PDB entry 2W6I | X-ray diffraction, 4.00 A resolution | chains A and D of the 9 polymer chains in the assembly

Chain A:
Name: ATP synthase subunit alpha heart isoform, mitochondrial
From: Bos taurus
Notes: EC 3.6.3.14
UniProtKB: P19483 (ATPA1_BOVIN); residues -42 to 510 here correspond to UniProt positions 1-553 (UniProt number = residue number + 43)
Amino-acid sequence (553 residues; row label = number of the first residue in the row; numbers below 1 keep their minus sign (Met-42 is residue -42)):
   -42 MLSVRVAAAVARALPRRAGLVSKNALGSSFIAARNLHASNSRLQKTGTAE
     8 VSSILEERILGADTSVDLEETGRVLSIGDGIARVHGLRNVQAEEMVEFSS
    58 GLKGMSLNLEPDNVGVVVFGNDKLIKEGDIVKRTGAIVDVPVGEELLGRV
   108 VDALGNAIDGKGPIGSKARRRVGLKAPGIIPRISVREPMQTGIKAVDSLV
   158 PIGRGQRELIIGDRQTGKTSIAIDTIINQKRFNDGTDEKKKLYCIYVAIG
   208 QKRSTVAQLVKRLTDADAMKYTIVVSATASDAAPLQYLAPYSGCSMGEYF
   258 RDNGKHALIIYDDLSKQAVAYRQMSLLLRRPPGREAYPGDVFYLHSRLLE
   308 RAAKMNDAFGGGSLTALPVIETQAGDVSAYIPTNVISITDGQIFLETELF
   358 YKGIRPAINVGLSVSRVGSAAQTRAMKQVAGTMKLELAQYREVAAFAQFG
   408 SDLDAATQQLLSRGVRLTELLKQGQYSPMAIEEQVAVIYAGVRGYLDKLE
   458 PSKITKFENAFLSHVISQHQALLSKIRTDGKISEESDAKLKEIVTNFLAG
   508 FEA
Unresolved in the structure: -42 to 23
Curated features (UniProtKB/Swiss-Prot):
  - binding site (ATP): Gln172, Gly174, Lys175, Thr176, Ser177, Gln430, Gln432
  - binding site (Mg(2+)): Thr176, Asp269
  - site: Ser370 (Required for activity)
  - modified residue: Gln1 (Pyrrolidone carboxylic acid), Ser10 (Phosphoserine), Ser22 (Phosphoserine), Ser33 (Phosphoserine), Ser63 (Phosphoserine), Lys80 (N6-acetyllysine), Lys83 (N6-acetyllysine), Lys89 (N6-acetyllysine), Thr91 (Phosphothreonine), Lys118 (N6-acetyllysine), Ser123 (Phosphoserine), Lys124 (N6-acetyllysine), Ser141 (Phosphoserine), Arg161 (Omega-N-methylarginine), Lys187 (N6-acetyllysine), Lys196 (N6-acetyllysine), Lys197 (N6-acetyllysine), Lys218 (N6-acetyllysine), Lys262 (N6-acetyllysine), Lys384 (N6-acetyllysine) and 6 more in UniProt
  - glycosylation: Ser33 (O-linked (GlcNAc) serine)

Chain D:
Name: ATP synthase subunit beta, mitochondrial
From: Bos taurus
Notes: EC 3.6.3.14
UniProtKB: P00829 (ATPB_BOVIN); residues -49 to 478 here correspond to UniProt positions 1-528 (UniProt number = residue number + 50)
Amino-acid sequence (528 residues; numbered -49 to 478; the number before each row is that of its first residue; numbers below 1 keep their minus sign (Met-49 is residue -49)):
   -49 MLGLVGRVVAASASGALRGLSPSAPLPQAQLLLRAAPAALQPARDYAAQA
     1 SPSPKAGATTGRIVAVIGAVVDVQFDEGLPPILNALEVQGRETRLVLEVA
    51 QHLGESTVRTIAMDGTEGLVRGQKVLDSGAPIRIPVGPETLGRIMNVIGE
   101 PIDERGPIKTKQFAAIHAEAPEFVEMSVEQEILVTGIKVVDLLAPYAKGG
   151 KIGLFGGAGVGKTVLIMELINNVAKAHGGYSVFAGVGERTREGNDLYHEM
   201 IESGVINLKDATSKVALVYGQMNEPPGARARVALTGLTVAEYFRDQEGQD
   251 VLLFIDNIFRFTQAGSEVSALLGRIPSAVGYQPTLATDMGTMQERITTTK
   301 KGSITSVQAIYVPADDLTDPAPATTFAHLDATTVLSRAIAELGIYPAVDP
   351 LDSTSRIMDPNIVGSEHYDVARGVQKILQDYKSLQDIIAILGMDELSEED
   401 KLTVSRARKIQRFLSQPFQVAEVFTGHLGKLVPLKETIKGFQQILAGEYD
   451 HLPEQAFYMVGPIEEAVAKADKLAEEHS
Unresolved in the structure: -49 to 8, 476-478
Curated features (UniProtKB/Swiss-Prot):
  - binding site (ADP): Gly159, Val160, Gly161, Lys162, Thr163, Val164
  - binding site (ATP): Gly159, Gly161, Lys162, Thr163, Val164, Arg189
  - binding site (phosphate): Gly159, Val160, Gly161, Lys162, Thr163
  - binding site (Mg(2+)): Thr163, Glu188
  - modified residue: Lys74 (N6-acetyllysine), Lys111 (N6-acetyllysine), Lys148 (N6-acetyllysine), Lys209 (N6-acetyllysine), Lys214 (N6-acetyllysine), Thr262 (Phosphothreonine), Ser365 (Phosphoserine), Lys376 (N6-acetyllysine), Ser383 (Phosphoserine), Lys430 (N6-acetyllysine), Lys435 (N6-acetyllysine), Lys472 (N6-acetyllysine)
  - glycosylation: Ser56 (O-linked (GlcNAc) serine)

Interface between chain A and chain D:
Contacting residue pairs (86):
  Leu32(A) with Gly54(D)
  Ser33(A) with His52(D); Leu53(D)
  Ile34(A) with Ile32(D); Gln51(D); His52(D), hydrogen bond (backbone-backbone)
  Asp36(A) with Gln51(D), hydrogen bond; Arg274(D), salt bridge
  Asn78(A) with Glu119(D)
  Asp79(A) with Ile32(D)
  Lys83(A) with Leu29(D), hydrogen bond (side chain-backbone); His52(D)
  Glu84(A) with Leu29(D); His52(D), hydrogen bond (backbone-side chain); Gly54(D); Glu55(D), hydrogen bond (side chain-backbone); Ser56(D), hydrogen bond (side chain-backbone)
  Val107(A) with Phe123(D), hydrophobic
  Ile115(A) with Phe123(D); Val124(D)
  Asp116(A) with Val124(D)
  Gly117(A) with Val124(D)
  Arg171(A) with Leu317(D); Phe326(D); Asp352(D), salt bridge
  Lys209(A) with Lys151(D); Glu294(D); Ala327(D); His328(D); Leu329(D); Asp330(D), salt bridge; Arg356(D)
  Arg210(A) with Ala120(D); Pro121(D), hydrogen bond (side chain-backbone); Glu122(D), salt bridge; Phe123(D); Met126(D); Glu294(D), hydrogen bond (backbone-side chain)
  Ser211(A) with Met126(D); Arg356(D)
  Thr212(A) with Arg356(D), hydrogen bond
  Ala214(A) with Phe123(D); Met126(D), hydrophobic; Val128(D)
  Gln215(A) with Ser127(D); Val128(D), hydrogen bond (side chain-backbone); Gln130(D), hydrogen bond; Arg356(D)
  Arg219(A) with Asp359(D), salt bridge
  Ala236(A) with Gly290(D); Glu294(D); His328(D)
  Ser237(A) with Gly290(D); Thr291(D); Glu294(D)
  Arg279(A) with Ser277(D), hydrogen bond
  Gln280(A) with Pro283(D); Thr284(D); Thr287(D), hydrogen bond
  Leu283(A) with Ile275(D)
  Leu284(A) with Pro283(D), hydrophobic; Thr284(D)
  Arg286(A) with Gly273(D), hydrogen bond (side chain-backbone); Ile275(D)
  Ala293(A) with Ser277(D); Ala278(D)
  Gln330(A) with Thr318(D)
  Glu355(A) with Gln379(D); Ser383(D), hydrogen bond
  Tyr358(A) with Leu351(D); Ser353(D); Thr354(D); Arg372(D); Gln375(D); Lys376(D)
  Lys359(A) with Lys376(D); Gln379(D); Asp380(D); Ser383(D)
  Gln405(A) with Leu384(D); Leu396(D); Ser397(D); Asp400(D), hydrogen bond
  Phe406(A) with Glu395(D); Leu396(D), hydrophobic
  Ser408(A) with Glu395(D), hydrogen bond
Other interface residues (no listed pair), chain A (53 interface residues in all): Gly35, Lys80, Ile82, Gln172, Gln208, Val213, Val217, Thr235, Ala240, Gln243, Lys273, Val276, Pro289, Glu292, Ala331, Thr354, Phe357, Arg362
Other interface residues (no listed pair), chain D (64 interface residues in all): Pro31, Leu33, Thr57, Pro276, Ala286, Thr297, Ala323, Tyr368, Ile387, Gly392

Overview:
Chain A and chain D form an interface of 53 and 64 residues respectively; the contacts include 17 hydrogen
bonds and 5 salt bridges. Polar contacts include Asp36(A)-Arg274(D), Arg171(A)-Asp352(D) and
Lys209(A)-Asp330(D).
Here chain A is ATP synthase subunit alpha heart isoform, mitochondrial and chain D is ATP synthase subunit
beta, mitochondrial, both from Bos taurus. Entry 2W6I (Low resolution structures of bovine mitochondrial
F1-ATPase during controlled dehydration: Hydration State 4B) was determined by X-ray diffraction, deposited
together with 2W6E, 2W6F, 2W6G, 2W6H and 2W6J.
